Entry 6ZID (X-ray diffraction, 2.80 A resolution); this record covers chains H and L of the 4 polymer chains in the assembly.

== Chain H ==
Protein: Reaction center protein H chain
Organism: Blastochloris viridis
UniProtKB: P06008 (RCEH_BLAVI); numbering as in UniProt (aligned over 1-258)
Amino-acid sequence (258 residues; row label = number of the first residue in the row):
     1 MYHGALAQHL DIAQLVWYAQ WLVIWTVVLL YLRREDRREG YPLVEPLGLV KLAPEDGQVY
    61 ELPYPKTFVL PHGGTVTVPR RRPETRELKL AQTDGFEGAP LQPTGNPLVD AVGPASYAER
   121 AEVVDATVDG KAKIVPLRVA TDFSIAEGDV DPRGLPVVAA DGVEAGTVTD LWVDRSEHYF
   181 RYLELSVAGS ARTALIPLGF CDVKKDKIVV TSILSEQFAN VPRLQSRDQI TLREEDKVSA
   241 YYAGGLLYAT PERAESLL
Modified residues: Met1 (N-formylmethionine; FME)
Ligand contacts:
  - heptane-1,2,3-triol (HTO), molecule 1: Tyr2, His3, Gly4, Ala5
  - heptane-1,2,3-triol (HTO), molecule 2: Val23, Val27, Tyr31
UniProt features mapped onto this chain:
  - modified residue: Met1 (N-formylmethionine)

== Chain L ==
Protein: Reaction center protein L chain
Organism: Blastochloris viridis
UniProtKB: P06009 (RCEL_BLAVI); residues 1-273 here correspond to UniProt positions 2-274 (UniProt number = residue number + 1)
Amino-acid sequence (273 residues; row label = number of the first residue in the row):
     1 ALLSFERKYR VRGGTLIGGD LFDFWVGPYF VGFFGVSAIF FIFLGVSLIG YAASQGPTWD
    61 PFAISINPPD LKYGLGAAPL LEGGFWQAIT VCALGAFISW MLREVEISRK LGIGWHVPLA
   121 FCVPIFMFCV LQVFRPLLLG SWGHAFPYGI LSHLDWVNNF GYQYLNWHYN PGHMSSVSFL
   181 FVNAMALGLH GGLILSVANP GDGDKVKTAE HENQYFRDVV GYSIGALSIH RLGLFLASNI
   241 FLTGAFGTIA SGPFWTRGWP EWWGWWLDIP FWS
Bound ions: Fe ion: His190, His230 (shared with 3 residues of chain M)
Ligand contacts:
  - bacteriochlorophyll b (BCB), molecule 1: Val46, Ile49, Phe97, Phe128, Leu131, Phe146, Ile150, Leu151, His153, Leu154, Trp156, Val157
  - bacteriochlorophyll b (BCB), molecule 2: Phe97, Phe121, Pro124, Ile125, Met127, Phe128, Leu131, Val157, Asn158, Phe160, Gly161, Tyr162, Trp167, His168, Gly172, His173, Ser176, Val177, Leu180, Phe181, Ile240, Phe241, Gly244, Gly247, Thr248
  - bacteriochlorophyll b (BCB), molecule 3: Val157, Tyr162, His168, Leu180, Phe181
  - bacteriochlorophyll b (BCB), molecule 4: His168, His173, Met174, Val177, Ser178, Phe181, Val182, Met185, Val220, Tyr222
  - bacteriopheophytin b (BPB), molecule 1: Phe41, Ile42, Gly45, Ile49, Ile89, Cys92, Ala93, Ala96, Phe97, Trp100, Glu104, Val117, Ala120, Phe121, Val123, Pro124, Phe128, Phe146, Tyr148, Gly149, Ile150, His153, Ala237, Ser238, Phe241
  - bacteriopheophytin b (BPB), molecule 2: Phe181, Ala184, Met185, Leu189, Phe216, Val219, Val220
  - diacyl glycerol (DGA): Pro171, Met174, Ser175, Ser178, Trp262, Trp263, Trp265
  - heptane-1,2,3-triol (HTO): Leu75, Gly76, Ala77, Gln87, Val91, Trp142
  - menaquinone-7 (MQ7): Tyr29, Phe30, Val31, Gly35, Ile39, Ile42, Trp100, Arg103
UniProt features mapped onto this chain:
  - binding site ((7R,8Z)-bacteriochlorophyll b): His153, His173
  - binding site (Fe cation): His190, His230
  - binding site (a ubiquinone): Phe216

== Chain H / chain L interface ==
Pairs across the interface (75; chain H residue first):
  Glu39(H) - Leu3(L)
  Gly40(H) - Leu3(L)
  Gly40(H) - Ser4(L)  hydrogen bond (backbone-backbone)
  Gly40(H) - Phe5(L)
  Tyr41(H) - Leu3(L)  hydrophobic
  Leu43(H) - Leu2(L)
  Leu43(H) - Leu3(L)  hydrophobic
  Val44(H) - Ala1(L)  hydrogen bond (backbone-backbone)
  Val44(H) - Leu2(L)  hydrogen bond (backbone-backbone)
  Glu45(H) - Ala1(L)
  Lys66(H) - Asn199(L)  hydrogen bond
  Phe68(H) - Ala198(L)
  Phe68(H) - Val206(L)  hydrophobic
  Val69(H) - Gly203(L)
  Val69(H) - Lys205(L)
  Val69(H) - Val206(L)  hydrogen bond (backbone-backbone)
  Leu70(H) - Lys205(L)
  Pro71(H) - Lys205(L)
  Pro71(H) - Val206(L)
  Arg82(H) - Ser4(L)
  Glu84(H) - Ser4(L)
  Glu84(H) - Phe5(L)
  Glu84(H) - Lys8(L)  salt bridge
  Leu88(H) - Arg7(L)
  Leu88(H) - Lys8(L)
  Phe96(H) - Trp25(L)
  Gly98(H) - Arg10(L)
  Gly98(H) - Phe24(L)
  Gly98(H) - Trp25(L)  hydrogen bond (backbone-backbone)
  Pro100(H) - Arg10(L)
  Pro100(H) - Val11(L)
  Pro100(H) - Arg12(L)
  Pro100(H) - Asp23(L)
  Pro100(H) - Trp25(L)  hydrophobic
  Leu101(H) - Arg7(L)
  Leu101(H) - Arg10(L)  hydrogen bond (backbone-backbone)
  Leu101(H) - Val11(L)
  Leu101(H) - Arg12(L)  hydrogen bond (backbone-backbone)
  Gln102(H) - Arg12(L)
  Val112(H) - Lys8(L)
  Gly113(H) - Lys8(L)  hydrogen bond (backbone-backbone)
  Gly113(H) - Tyr9(L)
  Gly113(H) - Val11(L)
  Pro114(H) - Val11(L)
  Pro114(H) - Lys110(L)
  Pro114(H) - Gly112(L)
  Ser116(H) - Lys8(L)  hydrogen bond (side chain-backbone)
  Ser116(H) - Tyr9(L)
  Tyr117(H) - Lys8(L)
  Thr127(H) - Glu210(L)
  Val128(H) - Glu210(L)  hydrogen bond (backbone-side chain)
  Val128(H) - His211(L)
  Ser176(H) - Glu210(L)  hydrogen bond
  Glu177(H) - Ala209(L)
  Glu177(H) - Ala226(L)
  Tyr179(H) - Leu227(L)
  Ala243(H) - Gly112(L)
  Leu246(H) - Gly112(L)
  Leu247(H) - Arg12(L)
  Leu247(H) - Gly14(L)
  Tyr248(H) - Val11(L)
  Arg253(H) - Arg109(L)
  Ala254(H) - Gly13(L)
  Ala254(H) - Gly14(L)  hydrogen bond (backbone-backbone)
  Glu255(H) - Arg12(L)  salt bridge
  Glu255(H) - Arg109(L)
  Ser256(H) - Thr15(L)  hydrogen bond
  Ser256(H) - Leu16(L)
  Ser256(H) - Ile17(L)
  Ser256(H) - Gly18(L)
  Ser256(H) - Gly19(L)  hydrogen bond (side chain-backbone)
  Leu257(H) - Thr15(L)
  Leu257(H) - Leu16(L)  hydrophobic
  Leu257(H) - Arg109(L)
  Leu258(H) - Leu16(L)  hydrogen bond (backbone-backbone)
Also at the interface, not in a pair above, chain H (44 interface residues in all): Trp17, Arg86, Leu90, Glu97, Ala99
Also at the interface, not in a pair above, chain L (38 interface residues in all): Phe62, Leu111, Asp204, Thr208

== Summary ==
44 residues of chain H and 38 residues of chain L are in contact, with 16 hydrogen bonds and 2 salt bridges.
Polar contacts include Glu84(H)-Lys8(L), Glu255(H)-Arg12(L) and Lys66(H)-Asn199(L). Bound to chain H:
heptane-1,2,3-triol.
Chain H is Reaction center protein H chain and chain L is Reaction center protein L chain, both from
Blastochloris viridis; the structure, Ultrafast Structural Response to Charge Redistribution Within a
Photosynthetic Reaction Centre - 5 ps (b) structure, was determined by X-ray diffraction together with 6ZHW,
6ZI4, 6ZI5, 6ZI6, 6ZI9 and 6ZIA from the same study.
